PDB entry 8TQ1 | electron microscopy, 3.30 A resolution | chains A and E of the 13 polymer chains in the assembly

Chain A:
Protein: HIV-1 Envelope Glycoprotein BG505 SOSIP.664 gp120
Organism: Human immunodeficiency virus 1
Reference sequence: Q2N0S6 (Q2N0S6_9HIV1); the construct lacks a stretch of the UniProt sequence and is renumbered around it, so the offset changes along the chain: 31-141 = UniProt 30-140; 150-185 = UniProt 141-176; 188-309 = UniProt 187-308; 312-323 = UniProt 309-320; 2 more segments
Amino-acid sequence (516 residues; row label = number of the first residue in the row; note: 13 numbers in that range are skipped by the numbering (no residue carries them; nothing is unmodelled there); a row labelled like 185A-185J holds insertion residues (185A, then the next letters in order); numbers below 1 keep their minus sign (Met-4 is residue -4)):
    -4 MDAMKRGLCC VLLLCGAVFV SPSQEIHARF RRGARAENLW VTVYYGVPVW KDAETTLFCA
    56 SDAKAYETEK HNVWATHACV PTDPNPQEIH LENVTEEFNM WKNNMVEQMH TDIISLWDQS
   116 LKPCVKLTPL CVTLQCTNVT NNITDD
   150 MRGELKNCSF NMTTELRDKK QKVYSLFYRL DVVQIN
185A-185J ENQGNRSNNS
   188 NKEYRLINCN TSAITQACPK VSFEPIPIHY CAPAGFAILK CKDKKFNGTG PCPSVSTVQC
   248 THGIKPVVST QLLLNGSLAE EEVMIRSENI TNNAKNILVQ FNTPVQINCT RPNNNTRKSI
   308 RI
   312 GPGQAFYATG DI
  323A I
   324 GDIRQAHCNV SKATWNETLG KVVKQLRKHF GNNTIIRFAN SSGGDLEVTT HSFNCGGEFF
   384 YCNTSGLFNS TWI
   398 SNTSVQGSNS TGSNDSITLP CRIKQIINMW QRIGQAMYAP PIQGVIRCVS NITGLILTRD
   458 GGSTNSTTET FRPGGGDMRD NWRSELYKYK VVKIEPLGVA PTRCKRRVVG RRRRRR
Disordered / not traced: -4 to 31, 58-65, 185A-185J, 398-411, 458-463, 504-513
Differences from the reference sequence: expression tag (-4 to 30, 509-513); engineered mutation Asn332 (Thr330 in Q2N0S6), Cys501 (Ala498 in Q2N0S6)
Cystine bridges: Cys54-Cys74, Cys119-Cys205, Cys126-Cys196, Cys131-Cys157, Cys228-Cys239, Cys296-Cys331, Cys378-Cys445, Cys385-Cys418
Glycans and other covalent adducts: N-acetylglucosamine (NAG) linked to Asn88, Asn133, Asn156, Asn160, Asn197, Asn234, Asn262, Asn276, Asn295, Asn301, Asn332, Asn339, Asn355, Asn363, Asn386, Asn392, Asn448
Reported in the primary citation:
  - post-translational modification sites: Asn160

Chain E:
Protein: HIV-1 Envelope Glycoprotein BG505 SOSIP.664 gp120
Organism: Human immunodeficiency virus 1
Reference sequence: Q2N0S6 (Q2N0S6_9HIV1); the construct lacks a stretch of the UniProt sequence and is renumbered around it, so the offset changes along the chain: 31-141 = UniProt 30-140; 150-185 = UniProt 141-176; 189-309 = UniProt 188-308; 312-323 = UniProt 309-320; 2 more segments
Amino-acid sequence (516 residues; each row starts with the number of its first residue; note: 14 numbers in that range are skipped by the numbering (no residue carries them; nothing is unmodelled there); a row labelled like 185A-185K holds insertion residues (185A, then the next letters in order); numbers below 1 keep their minus sign (Met-4 is residue -4)):
    -4 MDAMKRGLCC VLLLCGAVFV SPSQEIHARF RRGARAENLW VTVYYGVPVW KDAETTLFCA
    56 SDAKAYETEK HNVWATHACV PTDPNPQEIH LENVTEEFNM WKNNMVEQMH TDIISLWDQS
   116 LKPCVKLTPL CVTLQCTNVT NNITDD
   150 MRGELKNCSF NMTTELRDKK QKVYSLFYRL DVVQIN
185A-185K ENQGNRSNNSN
   189 KEYRLINCNT SAITQACPKV SFEPIPIHYC APAGFAILKC KDKKFNGTGP CPSVSTVQCT
   249 HGIKPVVSTQ LLLNGSLAEE EVMIRSENIT NNAKNILVQF NTPVQINCTR PNNNTRKSIR
   309 I
   312 GPGQAFYATG DI
  323A I
   324 GDIRQAHCNV SKATWNETLG KVVKQLRKHF GNNTIIRFAN SSGGDLEVTT HSFNCGGEFF
   384 YCNTSGLFNS TWI
   398 SNTSVQGSNS TGSNDSITLP CRIKQIINMW QRIGQAMYAP PIQGVIRCVS NITGLILTRD
   458 GGSTNSTTET FRPGGGDMRD NWRSELYKYK VVKIEPLGVA PTRCKRRVVG RRRRRR
Disordered / not traced: -4 to 32, 58-65, 185A-185K, 398-411, 458-462, 506-513
Differences from the reference sequence: expression tag (-4 to 30, 509-513); engineered mutation Asn332 (Thr330 in Q2N0S6), Cys501 (Ala498 in Q2N0S6)
Cystine bridges: Cys54-Cys74, Cys119-Cys205, Cys126-Cys196, Cys131-Cys157, Cys218-Cys247, Cys228-Cys239, Cys296-Cys331, Cys378-Cys445, Cys385-Cys418
Glycans and other covalent adducts: N-acetylglucosamine (NAG) linked to Asn88, Asn133, Asn156, Asn197, Asn234, Asn262, Asn276, Asn295, Asn301, Asn332, Asn339, Asn355, Asn363, Asn386, Asn392, Asn448; glycan linked to Asn160
Reported in the primary citation:
  - post-translational modification sites: Asn160

How chain A and chain E interact:
Pairs across the interface (20; chain A residue first):
  Glu164(A) - Cys126(E)  hydrogen bond (backbone-side chain)
  Glu164(A) - Cys196(E)
  Glu164(A) - Asn197(E)
  Leu165(A) - Cys126(E)
  Leu165(A) - Thr128(E)
  Leu165(A) - Arg192(E)
  Leu165(A) - Cys196(E)  hydrophobic
  Arg166(A) - Pro124(E)
  Arg166(A) - Cys126(E)  hydrogen bond (backbone-backbone)
  Arg166(A) - Thr162(E)
  Asp167(A) - Thr128(E)  hydrogen bond
  Lys168(A) - Thr128(E)
  Arg308(A) - Asn197(E)
  Pro313(A) - Cys126(E)  hydrophobic
  Pro313(A) - Asn195(E)
  Pro313(A) - Cys196(E)
  Pro313(A) - Ser199(E)
  Pro313(A) - Ala200(E)
  Gly314(A) - Thr198(E)  hydrogen bond (backbone-backbone)
  Gly314(A) - Ser199(E)
Interface residues without a listed pair, chain A (9 interface residues in all): Gly312
Interface residues without a listed pair, chain E (15 interface residues in all): Thr123, Val127, Ile184, Glu190

Summary:
9 residues of chain A face 15 of chain E across their interface; the contacts include 4 hydrogen bonds. Among
the polar pairs are Glu164(A)-Cys126(E), Asp167(A)-Thr128(E) and Arg166(A)-Cys126(E). Covalently linked
N-acetylglucosamine: at Asn88(A), Asn133(A), Asn156(A), Asn160(A), Asn197(A) and Asn234(A) and 11 more. The
paper reports modification sites Asn160(A) and Asn160(E).
Both chains are HIV-1 Envelope Glycoprotein BG505 SOSIP.664 gp120 (Human immunodeficiency virus 1). Entry 8TQ1
(HIV-1 BG505 Env SOSIP in complex with bovine Fab Bess4 and non-human primate Fab RM20A3) was determined by
electron microscopy together with 8V4I, 8VBJ, 8VBK, 8VBL, 8VBM, 8VBN and 4 further entries from the same
study.
